Entry 7V0S (electron microscopy, 2.50 A resolution); this record covers chains K and J of the 4 polymer chains in the assembly.

Chain K:
Molecule: Blood group Rh(CE) polypeptide
Organism: Homo sapiens
Reference sequence: P18577 (RHCE_HUMAN); residues 1-417 here = UniProt positions 1-417
Chain sequence (417 residues; each row starts with the number of its first residue):
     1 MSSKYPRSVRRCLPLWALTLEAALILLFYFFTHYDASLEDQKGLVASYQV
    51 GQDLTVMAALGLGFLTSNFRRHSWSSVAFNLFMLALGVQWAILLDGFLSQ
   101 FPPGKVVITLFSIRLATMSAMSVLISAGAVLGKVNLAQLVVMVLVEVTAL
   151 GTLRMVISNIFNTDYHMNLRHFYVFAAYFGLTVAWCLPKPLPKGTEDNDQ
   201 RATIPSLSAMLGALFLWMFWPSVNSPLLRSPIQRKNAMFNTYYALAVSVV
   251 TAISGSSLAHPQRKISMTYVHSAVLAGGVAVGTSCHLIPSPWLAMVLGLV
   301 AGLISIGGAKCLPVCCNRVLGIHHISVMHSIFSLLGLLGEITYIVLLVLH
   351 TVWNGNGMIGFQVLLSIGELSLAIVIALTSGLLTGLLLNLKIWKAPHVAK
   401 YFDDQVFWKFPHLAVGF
Not modelled in the structure: 1, 36-40, 101-104, 191-199, 316-324, 351-359
UniProt features mapped onto this chain:
  - natural variant: Trp16 (C16W: Found in antigen c/Rh4; this construct carries the variant), Ala36 (A36T: In C(X)/Rh9 antigen), Gln41 (Q41R: Found in antigen C(W)/Rh8), Leu60 (L60I: Found in antigen C/Rh2), Asn68 (N68S: Found in antigen C/Rh2), Pro103 (P103S: Found in antigen C/Rh2), Arg154 (R154T: Found in antigen RhEKH), Pro226 (A226P: Found in antigen E/Rh3; this construct carries the variant), Gln233 (Q233E: Found in antigen RhEFM), Met238 (M238V: Found in antigen RhEFM), Leu245 (L245V: In VS antigen), His329 (H329D; H329R)

Chain J:
Molecule: Ankyrin-1
Organism: Homo sapiens
Reference sequence: P16157 (ANK1_HUMAN); numbering as in UniProt (aligned over 1-1881)
Chain sequence (1881 residues; row label = number of the first residue in the row):
     1 MPYSVGFREADAATSFLRAARSGNLDKALDHLRNGVDINTCNQNGLNGLH
    51 LASKEGHVKMVVELLHKEIILETTTKKGNTALHIAALAGQDEVVRELVNY
   101 GANVNAQSQKGFTPLYMAAQENHLEVVKFLLENGANQNVATEDGFTPLAV
   151 ALQQGHENVVAHLINYGTKGKVRLPALHIAARNDDTRTAAVLLQNDPNPD
   201 VLSKTGFTPLHIAAHYENLNVAQLLLNRGASVNFTPQNGITPLHIASRRG
   251 NVIMVRLLLDRGAQIETKTKDELTPLHCAARNGHVRISEILLDHGAPIQA
   301 KTKNGLSPIHMAAQGDHLDCVRLLLQYDAEIDDITLDHLTPLHVAAHCGH
   351 HRVAKVLLDKGAKPNSRALNGFTPLHIACKKNHVRVMELLLKTGASIDAV
   401 TESGLTPLHVASFMGHLPIVKNLLQRGASPNVSNVKVETPLHMAARAGHT
   451 EVAKYLLQNKAKVNAKAKDDQTPLHCAARIGHTNMVKLLLENNANPNLAT
   501 TAGHTPLHIAAREGHVETVLALLEKEASQACMTKKGFTPLHVAAKYGKVR
   551 VAELLLERDAHPNAAGKNGLTPLHVAVHHNNLDIVKLLLPRGGSPHSPAW
   601 NGYTPLHIAAKQNQVEVARSLLQYGGSANAESVQGVTPLHLAAQEGHAEM
   651 VALLLSKQANGNLGNKSGLTPLHLVAQEGHVPVADVLIKHGVMVDATTRM
   701 GYTPLHVASHYGNIKLVKFLLQHQADVNAKTKLGYSPLHQAAQQGHTDIV
   751 TLLLKNGASPNEVSSDGTTPLAIAKRLGYISVTDVLKVVTDETSFVLVSD
   801 KHRMSFPETVDEILDVSEDEGEELISFKAERRDSRDVDEEKELLDFVPKL
   851 DQVVESPAIPRIPCAMPETVVIRSEEQEQASKEYDEDSLIPSSPATETSD
   901 NISPVASPVHTGFLVSFMVDARGGSMRGSRHNGLRVVIPPRTCAAPTRIT
   951 CRLVKPQKLSTPPPLAEEEGLASRIIALGPTGAQFLSPVIVEIPHFASHG
  1001 RGDRELVVLRSENGSVWKEHRSRYGESYLDQILNGMDEELGSLEELEKKR
  1051 VCRIITTDFPLYFVIMSRLCQDYDTIGPEGGSLKSKLVPLVQATFPENAV
  1101 TKRVKLALQAQPVPDELVTKLLGNQATFSPIVTVEPRRRKFHRPIGLRIP
  1151 LPPSWTDNPRDSGEGDTTSLRLLCSVIGGTDQAQWEDITGTTKLVYANEC
  1201 ANFTTNVSARFWLSDCPRTAEAVNFATLLYKELTAVPYMAKFVIFAKMND
  1251 PREGRLRCYCMTDDKVDKTLEQHENFVEVARSRDIEVLEGMSLFAELSGN
  1301 LVPVKKAAQQRSFHFQSFRENRLAMPVKVRDSSREPGGSLSFLRKAMKYE
  1351 DTQHILCHLNITMPPCAKGSGAEDRRRTPTPLALRYSILSESTPGSLSGT
  1401 EQAEMKMAVISEHLGLSWAELARELQFSVEDINRIRVENPNSLLEQSVAL
  1451 LNLWVIREGQNANMENLYTALQSIDRGEIVNMLEGSGRQSRNLKPDRRHT
  1501 DRDYSLSPSQMNGYSSLQDELLSPASLGCALSSPLRADQYWNEVAVLDAI
  1551 PLAATEHDTMLEMSDMQVWSAGLTPSLVTAEDSSLECSKAEDSDATGHEW
  1601 KLEGALSEEPRGPELGSLELVEDDTVDSDATNGLIDLLEQEEGQRSEEKL
  1651 PGSKRQDDATGAGQDSENEVSLVSGHQRGQARITHSPTVSQVTERSQDRL
  1701 QDWDADGSIVSYLQDAAQGSWQEEVTQGPHSFQGTSTMTEGLEPGGSQEY
  1751 EKVLVSVSEHTWTEQPEAESSQADRDRRQQGQEEQVQEAKNTFTQVVQGN
  1801 EFQNIPGEQVTEEQFTDEQGNIVTKKIIRKVVRQIDLSSADAAQEHEEVT
  1851 VEGPLEDPSELEVDIDYFMKHSKDHTSTPNP
Not modelled in the structure: 1-10, 168-1881
UniProt features mapped onto this chain:
  - modified residue: Asn105 (3S: -3-hydroxyasparagine), Asn233 (3S: -3-hydroxyasparagine), Ser429 (Phosphoserine), Asn431 (3S: -3-hydroxyasparagine), Asn464 (3S: -3-hydroxyasparagine), Asn629 (3S: -3-hydroxyasparagine), Asn662 (3S: -3-hydroxyasparagine), Asp695 (3S: -3-hydroxyaspartate), Asn728 (3S: -3-hydroxyasparagine), Ser759 (Phosphoserine), Asn761 (3S: -3-hydroxyasparagine), Ser781 (Phosphoserine), Ser817 (Phosphoserine), Ser834 (Phosphoserine), Ser856 (Phosphoserine), Thr961 (Phosphothreonine), Tyr1073 (Phosphotyrosine), Ser1082 (Phosphoserine), Thr1378 (Phosphothreonine), Thr1380 (Phosphothreonine) and 14 more in UniProt
  - natural variant: Leu276 (L276R: In SPH1), Asp332 (D332H: In a breast cancer sample), Val463 (V463I: In SPH1), Arg619 (R619H: In Brueggen), Ile1054 (I1054T: In SPH1), Asp1592 (D1592N: In Duesseldorf)
  - mutagenesis: Thr1824 (T1824P: Abolishes interaction with OBSCN (in isoform Mu17)), Lys1826 (K1826E: Abolishes interaction with OBSCN (in isoform Mu17)), Arg1829 (R1829G: Abolishes interaction with OBSCN (in isoform Mu17)), Lys1830 (K1830E: Abolishes interaction with OBSCN (in isoform Mu17))

How chain K and chain J interact:
Pairs across the interface - 46 pairs, chain K then chain J:
  Ser2(K) with Glu55(J), hydrogen bond; Gln90(J)
  Ser3(K) with Lys54(J); Glu55(J); Ala88(J); Gln90(J)
  Lys4(K) with Ala88(J), hydrogen bond (backbone-backbone); Gly89(J); His123(J)
  Tyr5(K) with Leu87(J); Ala88(J); Glu121(J)
  Arg7(K) with Lys54(J)
  Arg70(K) with Gly155(J), hydrogen bond (side chain-backbone); Glu157(J), salt bridge
  Arg71(K) with Gln153(J); Gln154(J), hydrogen bond (side chain-backbone)
  Lys400(K) with Glu121(J), salt bridge; His123(J)
  Asp403(K) with His156(J)
  Gln405(K) with Gln120(J), hydrogen bond (side chain-backbone); Glu121(J), hydrogen bond; Gln154(J); His156(J), hydrogen bond
  Phe410(K) with Gln154(J)
  Pro411(K) with Gln153(J), hydrogen bond (backbone-side chain)
  His412(K) with Tyr116(J), hydrogen bond (backbone-side chain); Asp143(J); Phe145(J); Val150(J); Gln153(J), hydrogen bond
  Leu413(K) with Phe112(J); Gln120(J); Val150(J), hydrophobic
  Ala414(K) with Phe112(J), hydrophobic; Met117(J), hydrophobic; Gln120(J), hydrogen bond (backbone-side chain)
  Val415(K) with Lys77(J)
  Gly416(K) with Leu87(J)
  Phe417(K) with Leu46(J); Lys54(J); Thr75(J), hydrogen bond (backbone-side chain); Lys77(J); Asn79(J), hydrogen bond (backbone-side chain); Ile84(J), hydrophobic; Leu87(J), hydrophobic
Interface residues without a listed pair, chain J (26 interface residues in all): Asn122

Summary:
The interface between chain K and chain J involves 18 residues on one side and 26 on the other, with 13
hydrogen bonds and 2 salt bridges. Polar pairs include Arg70(K)-Glu157(J), Lys400(K)-Glu121(J) and
Ser2(K)-Glu55(J). From UniProt: 4 mutagenesis sites on chain J.
Chain K is Blood group Rh(CE) polypeptide and chain J is Ankyrin-1, both from Homo sapiens; the structure,
Local refinement of RhAG/CE trimer, class 1 of erythrocyte ankyrin-1 complex, was determined by electron
microscopy (same publication as 7UZ3, 7UZQ, 7UZU, 7V07, 7V0K, 7V0M and 10 further entries).
